1BL7 - chain A; structure by X-ray diffraction, 2.50 A resolution.

== Chain A ==
Protein: Protein (map kinase P38)
Organism: Homo sapiens
Notes: engineered mutation(s): 19 RESIDUES INSERTED AT N-TERMINUS
UniProt: Q16539 (MK14_HUMAN); residues 1-360 here = UniProt positions 1-360
Amino-acid sequence (379 residues; row label = number of the first residue in the row; numbers below 1 keep their minus sign (Gly-18 is residue -18)):
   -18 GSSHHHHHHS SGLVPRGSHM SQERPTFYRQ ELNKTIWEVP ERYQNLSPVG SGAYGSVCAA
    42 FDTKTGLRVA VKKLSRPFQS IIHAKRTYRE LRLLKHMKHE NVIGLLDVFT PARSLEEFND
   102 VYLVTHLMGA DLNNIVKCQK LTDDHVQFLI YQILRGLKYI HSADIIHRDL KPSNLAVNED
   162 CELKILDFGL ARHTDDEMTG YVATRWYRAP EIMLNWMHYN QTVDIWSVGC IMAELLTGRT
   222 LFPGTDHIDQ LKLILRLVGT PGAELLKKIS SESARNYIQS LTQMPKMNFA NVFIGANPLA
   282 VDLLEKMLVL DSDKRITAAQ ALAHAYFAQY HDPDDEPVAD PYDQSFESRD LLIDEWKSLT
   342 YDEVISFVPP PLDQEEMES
Not modelled in the structure: -18 to 3, 355-360
Swiss-Prot annotation at these positions:
  - motif: Thr180 to Tyr182 (TXY)
  - active site: Asp168 (Proton acceptor)
  - binding site (ATP): Val30 to Val38, Lys53
  - modified residue: Ser2 (N-acetylserine), Thr16 (Phosphothreonine), Lys53 (N6-acetyllysine), Lys152 (N6-acetyllysine), Thr180 (Phosphothreonine), Tyr182 (Phosphotyrosine), Thr263 (Phosphothreonine), Tyr323 (Phosphotyrosine)
  - natural variant: Ala51 (A51V: In a gastric adenocarcinoma sample), Pro322 (P322R: In a lung adenocarcinoma sample)
  - mutagenesis: Ala34 (A34V: Lowered kinase activity), Lys53 (K53R: Loss of kinase activity), Lys54 (K54R: Impairs MAP2K6/MKK6-dependent autophosphorylation), Tyr69 (Y69H: Lowered kinase activity), Asp168 (D168A: Loss of kinase activity), Thr175 (T175A: No effect on either the kinase activity or tyrosine phosphorylation), Asp176 (D176A: Emulation of the active state. Increase in activity; when associated with S-327 or L-327), Asp177 (D177A: Loss of kinase activity), Thr180 (T180E: Loss of kinase activity), Tyr182 (Y182F: Loss of kinase activity), Ala320 (A320T: Lowered kinase activity), Phe327 (F327L: Emulation of the active state. Increase in activity; when associated with A-176; F327S: Emulation of the active state. Increase in activity; when associated with A-176), 1 further mutagenesis entry in UniProt
Small-molecule neighbours: sb220025 (SB4; 4-(4-fluorophenyl)-1-(4-piperidinyl)-5-(2-amino-4-pyrimidinyl)-imidazole): Val30, Tyr35, Val38, Ala51, Lys53, Glu71, Leu75, Ile84, Leu86, Leu104, Val105, Thr106, His107, Leu108, Met109, Leu167, Asp168

== In short ==
Chain A binds sb220025. From UniProt: active-site residue Asp168, 10 ATP-binding residues and 13 mutagenesis
sites.
Chain A is Protein (map kinase P38) (Homo sapiens); the structure, The complex structure of the map kinase
P38/SB220025, was determined by X-ray diffraction (same publication as 1BL6, 1BMK, 3ERK, 4ERK and 1A9U).
